5C4I - chains E and F of the 6 polymer chains in the assembly; structure by X-ray diffraction, 2.27 A resolution.

[Chain E]
Molecule: Oxalate oxidoreductase subunit delta
From: Moorella thermoacetica
Notes: EC 1.2.7.10
UniProt: Q2RI40 (OORD_MOOTA); residues 1-315 here = UniProt positions 1-315
Sequence (315 residues; numbered 1 to 315; the number before each row is that of its first residue):
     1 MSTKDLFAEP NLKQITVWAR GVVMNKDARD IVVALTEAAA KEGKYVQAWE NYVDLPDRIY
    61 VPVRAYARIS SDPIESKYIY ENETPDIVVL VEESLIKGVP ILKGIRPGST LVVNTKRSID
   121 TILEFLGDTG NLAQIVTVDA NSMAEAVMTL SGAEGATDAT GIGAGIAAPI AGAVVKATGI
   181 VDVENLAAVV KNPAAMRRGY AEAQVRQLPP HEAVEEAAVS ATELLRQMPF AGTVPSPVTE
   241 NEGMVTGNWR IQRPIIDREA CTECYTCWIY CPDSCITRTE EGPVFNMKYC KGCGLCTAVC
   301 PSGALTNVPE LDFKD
Disordered / not traced: 1, 217-218
Curated features (UniProtKB/Swiss-Prot):
  - binding site ([4Fe-4S] cluster): Cys-261, Cys-264, Cys-267, Cys-271, Cys-290, Cys-293, Cys-296, Cys-300
Metal / ion sites: 4Fe-4S cluster Fe site 1: Cys-261, Cys-264, Cys-267, Cys-300; 4Fe-4S cluster Fe site 2: Cys-271, Cys-290, Cys-293, Cys-296
Ligand contacts:
  - 4Fe-4S cluster (SF4), molecule 1: Pro-254, Cys-271, Pro-272, Asp-273, Cys-275, Ile-276, Phe-285, Cys-290, Lys-291, Gly-292, Cys-293, Gly-294, Leu-295, Cys-296
  - 4Fe-4S cluster (SF4), molecule 2: Ile-256, Cys-261, Thr-262, Glu-263, Cys-264, Tyr-265, Thr-266, Cys-267, Pro-283, Cys-300, Pro-301, Ser-302, Ala-304, Leu-305
From the paper describing this entry:
  - binding site for 4Fe-4S cluster: Arg-58

[Chain F]
Molecule: Oxalate oxidoreductase subunit beta
From: Moorella thermoacetica (strain ATCC 39073)
Notes: EC 1.2.7.10
UniProt: Q2RI42 (OORB_MOOTA); residues 1-314 here = UniProt positions 1-314
Sequence (314 residues; numbered 1 to 314; the number before each row is that of its first residue):
     1 MLDRIASIKK APDEEYYVPG HRTCAGCGPA LTYRLVAKAA GPNTIFIGPT GCMYVANTSY
    61 GCGPWRVPWI HAQITNGGAV ASGIEAAYKA MIRKKKTDAE FPNIIVMAGD GGAVDIGLQA
   121 LSAMLYRGHD VLFICYDNES YANTGIQTSP TTPYGANTTF TPPGEVVPEG KKLFPKDNPK
   181 VIAHGHPELK YVATASIGWP VDLMNKVRKG LNQEGPAYIH IHAPCPKGWQ FPADKTIEMA
   241 KLAVQTGMFQ LYEYENGEYK LSVKVDKRKP VSEYMKLQKR FAHLKPEHIA KMQAFVDARC
   301 AEVGITVPVV ASNA
Disordered / not traced: 313-314
Curated features (UniProtKB/Swiss-Prot):
  - binding site ([4Fe-4S] cluster): Cys-24, Cys-27, Cys-52, Cys-225
Metal / ion sites: 4Fe-4S cluster Fe: Cys-24, Cys-27, Cys-52, Cys-225; Mg2+: Asp-110, Asn-138, Ser-140 (together with thiamine diphosphate); Na+: Asp-130, Leu-211, Gln-213
Ligand contacts:
  - 4Fe-4S cluster (SF4): Thr-23, Cys-24, Cys-27, Pro-29, Cys-52, Met-53, Ala-56, Asn-138, Ala-142, Ile-146, Cys-225, Pro-226, Lys-227
  - thiamine diphosphate (TPP): Thr-50, Gly-51, Cys-52, Met-53, Ile-74, Thr-75, Gly-109, Asp-110, Gly-111, Gly-112, Ile-116, Tyr-136, Asn-138, Ser-140, Tyr-141, Ala-142, Asn-143, Thr-144
From the paper describing this entry:
  - binding site for thiamine diphosphate: Cys-52, Gly-109 to Asn-143

[How chain E and chain F interact]
Pairs across the interface (105):
  Val-22(E) / Lys-227(F)
  Val-53(E) / Tyr-60(F)  hydrogen bond (backbone-side chain)
  Asp-54(E) / Arg-22(F)  hydrogen bond (backbone-side chain)
  Pro-56(E) / Arg-22(F)  hydrogen bond (backbone-side chain)
  Pro-56(E) / Asn-143(F)
  Pro-56(E) / Lys-227(F)
  Asp-57(E) / Lys-227(F)  salt bridge
  Arg-58(E) / Arg-22(F)  hydrogen bond (side chain-backbone)
  Arg-58(E) / Cys-24(F)
  Arg-58(E) / Cys-52(F)
  Arg-58(E) / Val-55(F)
  Arg-58(E) / Ala-56(F)
  Arg-58(E) / Asn-143(F)  hydrogen bond
  Ile-59(E) / Cys-24(F)  hydrogen bond (backbone-side chain)
  Ile-59(E) / Ala-25(F)  hydrogen bond (backbone-backbone)
  Ile-59(E) / Pro-226(F)  hydrophobic
  Tyr-60(E) / Ala-25(F)  hydrophobic
  Val-61(E) / Arg-22(F)
  Met-148(E) / Gln-230(F)
  Thr-149(E) / Gln-230(F)
  Leu-150(E) / Asn-157(F)
  Leu-150(E) / Thr-159(F)
  Leu-150(E) / Gly-228(F)
  Leu-150(E) / Gln-230(F)
  Met-228(E) / Gly-61(F)
  Val-234(E) / Gly-61(F)
  Ser-236(E) / Trp-65(F)  hydrogen bond (side chain-backbone)
  Ser-236(E) / Arg-66(F)
  Ser-236(E) / Val-67(F)  hydrogen bond (side chain-backbone)
  Pro-237(E) / Val-18(F)  hydrophobic
  Pro-237(E) / Gly-63(F)
  Pro-237(E) / Pro-64(F)
  Pro-237(E) / Trp-65(F)
  Pro-237(E) / Arg-66(F)
  Val-238(E) / Arg-66(F)
  Thr-239(E) / Val-18(F)
  Thr-239(E) / Pro-19(F)
  Glu-240(E) / Val-18(F)
  Glu-240(E) / Pro-19(F)
  Asn-241(E) / Val-18(F)
  Asn-241(E) / Pro-19(F)  hydrogen bond (backbone-backbone)
  Asn-241(E) / Gly-20(F)  hydrogen bond (side chain-backbone)
  Asn-241(E) / Cys-62(F)
  Asn-241(E) / Gly-63(F)  hydrogen bond (side chain-backbone)
  Asn-241(E) / Pro-64(F)
  Gly-243(E) / Cys-62(F)
  Met-244(E) / Gly-20(F)
  Met-244(E) / His-21(F)
  Met-244(E) / Arg-22(F)
  Met-244(E) / Ser-59(F)
  Thr-246(E) / His-21(F)
  Trp-249(E) / Arg-22(F)
  Trp-249(E) / Thr-23(F)
  Glu-263(E) / Lys-9(F)
  Cys-264(E) / Ile-8(F)
  Cys-264(E) / Lys-9(F)
  Tyr-265(E) / Ile-8(F)
  Trp-268(E) / Ile-8(F)
  Trp-268(E) / Ala-11(F)  hydrophobic
  Trp-268(E) / Pro-12(F)
  Trp-268(E) / Glu-15(F)
  Trp-268(E) / Arg-34(F)  hydrogen bond (backbone-side chain)
  Trp-268(E) / Lys-38(F)
  Ile-269(E) / Ile-8(F)  hydrophobic
  Ile-269(E) / Leu-31(F)
  Ile-269(E) / Arg-34(F)  hydrogen bond (backbone-side chain)
  Ile-269(E) / Leu-35(F)
  Ile-269(E) / Pro-200(F)  hydrophobic
  Tyr-270(E) / Leu-31(F)
  Tyr-270(E) / Arg-34(F)
  Tyr-270(E) / Ile-197(F)
  Tyr-270(E) / Gly-198(F)  hydrogen bond (side chain-backbone)
  Tyr-270(E) / Pro-200(F)
  Tyr-270(E) / Ile-237(F)  hydrophobic
  Cys-271(E) / Leu-31(F)
  Cys-271(E) / Arg-34(F)  hydrogen bond (backbone-side chain)
  Pro-272(E) / Tyr-17(F)
  Pro-272(E) / His-21(F)
  Pro-272(E) / Cys-27(F)
  Pro-272(E) / Leu-31(F)
  Asp-273(E) / Pro-19(F)
  Asp-273(E) / His-21(F)  salt bridge
  Asp-273(E) / Thr-23(F)
  Ser-274(E) / Glu-15(F)
  Ser-274(E) / Tyr-17(F)  hydrogen bond (side chain-backbone)
  Ser-274(E) / Pro-19(F)
  Ser-274(E) / Arg-34(F)  hydrogen bond
  Arg-278(E) / Ile-8(F)  hydrogen bond (side chain-backbone)
  Arg-278(E) / Lys-9(F)  hydrogen bond (side chain-backbone)
  Arg-278(E) / Ala-11(F)  hydrogen bond (side chain-backbone)
  Arg-278(E) / Asp-13(F)  salt bridge
  Tyr-289(E) / Pro-19(F)  hydrophobic
  Tyr-289(E) / Gly-20(F)
  Lys-291(E) / His-21(F)  hydrogen bond (side chain-backbone)
  Lys-291(E) / Thr-23(F)  hydrogen bond (side chain-backbone)
  Cys-293(E) / Ala-25(F)  hydrophobic
  Cys-293(E) / Gly-26(F)
  Cys-293(E) / Asp-234(F)
  Gly-294(E) / Asp-234(F)
  Leu-295(E) / Gly-26(F)
  Leu-295(E) / Ala-233(F)
  Leu-295(E) / Asp-234(F)
  Leu-295(E) / Thr-236(F)
  Ala-298(E) / Asp-234(F)
  Val-299(E) / Ile-237(F)  hydrophobic
Other interface residues (no listed pair), chain E (45 interface residues in all): Leu-55, Glu-154, Thr-266
Other interface residues (no listed pair), chain F (56 interface residues in all): Lys-10, Ala-30, Asn-57, Pro-68, Thr-144, Ile-146, Met-204, Lys-235, Lys-241

[Summary]
Chain E and chain F form an interface of 45 and 56 residues respectively; the contacts include 23 hydrogen
bonds and 3 salt bridges. Polar pairs include Asp-57(E)/Lys-227(F), Asp-273(E)/His-21(F) and
Arg-278(E)/Asp-13(F). The paper reports a binding site for thiamine diphosphate at Cys-52(F) and Gly-109(F); a
binding site for 4Fe-4S cluster at Arg-58(E).
Chain E is Oxalate oxidoreductase subunit delta (Moorella thermoacetica) and chain F is Oxalate oxidoreductase
subunit beta (Moorella thermoacetica (strain ATCC 39073)); the structure, Structure of an Oxalate
Oxidoreductase, was determined by X-ray diffraction.
